8DTU - chains A and C of the 3 polymer chains in the assembly; structure by X-ray diffraction, 2.45 A resolution.

# Chain A
Molecule: Nanobody 5344N74D
From: Lama glama
Notes: antibody fragment or engineered binder
Sequence (113 residues; each row starts with the number of its first residue):
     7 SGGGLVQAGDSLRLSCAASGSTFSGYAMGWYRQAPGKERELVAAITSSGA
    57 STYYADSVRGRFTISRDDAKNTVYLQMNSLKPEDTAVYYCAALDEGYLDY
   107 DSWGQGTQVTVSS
Modified / non-standard residues: Mse34 (selenomethionine); Mse83 (selenomethionine)

# Chain C
Molecule: B-cell lymphoma/leukemia 11A
From: Homo sapiens
UniProtKB: Q9H165 (BC11A_HUMAN); residues 799-826 here = UniProt positions 799-826
Sequence (28 residues; row label = number of the first residue in the row):
   799 VYKCEICKMPFSVYSTLEKHMKKWHSDR
Ion coordination: Zn2+: C802, C805, H818, H823
Curated features (UniProtKB/Swiss-Prot):
  - zinc finger: Y800 to H823 (C2H2-type 6)
  - binding site (Zn(2+)): C802, C805, H818, H823

# Interface between chain A and chain C
Pairs across the interface (32):
  G31(A) with S824(C); D825(C)
  A33(A) with W822(C)
  Y37(A) with C805(C), hydrogen bond (side chain-backbone)
  L47(A) with C805(C); K806(C); M807(C), hydrophobic
  A50(A) with W822(C), hydrophobic
  I51(A) with W822(C)
  T52(A) with K821(C); W822(C); R826(C)
  S53(A) with D825(C); R826(C)
  S54(A) with R826(C), hydrogen bond
  A56(A) with R826(C)
  S57(A) with K821(C); R826(C), hydrogen bond
  T58(A) with W822(C)
  Y59(A) with M807(C), hydrophobic; P808(C); W822(C)
  L99(A) with I804(C); C805(C), hydrophobic; W822(C), hydrophobic; H823(C)
  D100(A) with I804(C); H823(C), salt bridge
  G102(A) with I804(C), hydrogen bond (backbone-backbone)
  Y103(A) with E803(C); I804(C), hydrogen bond (backbone-backbone); K806(C)
Other interface residues (no listed pair), chain A (19 interface residues in all): R45, E101
Other interface residues (no listed pair), chain C (13 interface residues in all): K801

# Overview
Chain A and chain C form an interface of 19 and 13 residues respectively, with 5 hydrogen bonds and 1 salt
bridge. Among the polar pairs are D100(A)-H823(C), Y37(A)-C805(C) and S54(A)-R826(C). UniProt lists 4
Zn2+-binding residues on chain C.
Chain A is Nanobody 5344N74D (Lama glama) and chain C is B-cell lymphoma/leukemia 11A (Homo sapiens); the
structure, The complex of nanobody 5344N74D with BCL11A ZF6, was determined by X-ray diffraction, deposited
together with 8DTN.
